PDB entry 7MLJ | X-ray diffraction, 3.75 A resolution | chains A and B of the 9 polymer chains in the assembly

== Chain A (and B) ==
Name: DNA-directed RNA polymerase subunit alpha
Source organism: Thermus thermophilus (strain HB8 / ATCC 27634 / DSM 579)
Notes: EC 2.7.7.6; chain B of this document is another copy of the same molecule, construct and numbering; everything in this record applies to it too
Reference sequence: Q5SHR6 (RPOA_THET8); residue numbers follow UniProt; this construct covers 1-315
Chain sequence (315 residues; row label = number of the first residue in the row):
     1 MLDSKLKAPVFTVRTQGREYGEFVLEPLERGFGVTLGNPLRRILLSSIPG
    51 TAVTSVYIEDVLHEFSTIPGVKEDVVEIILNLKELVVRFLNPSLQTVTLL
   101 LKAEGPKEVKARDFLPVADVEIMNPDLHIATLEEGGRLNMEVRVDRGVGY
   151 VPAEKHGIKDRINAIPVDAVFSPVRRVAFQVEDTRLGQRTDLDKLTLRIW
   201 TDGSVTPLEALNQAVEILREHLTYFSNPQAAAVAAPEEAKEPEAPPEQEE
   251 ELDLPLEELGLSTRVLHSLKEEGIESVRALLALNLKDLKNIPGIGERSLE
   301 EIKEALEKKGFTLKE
Unresolved in the structure: 1-3, 230-315 (chain B: 1-6, 229-315)

== Chain A / chain B interface ==
Contacting residue pairs (49):
  Ala8(A) - Tyr224(B)  hydrophobic
  Pro9(A) - Tyr224(B)
  Phe11(A) - Tyr224(B)
  Phe11(A) - Phe225(B)
  Phe11(A) - Ser226(B)
  Phe11(A) - Asn227(B)
  Phe11(A) - Pro228(B)
  Leu25(A) - Tyr224(B)
  Leu28(A) - His221(B)
  Gly31(A) - Arg42(B)  hydrogen bond (backbone-side chain)
  Phe32(A) - Ile43(B)  hydrophobic
  Phe32(A) - Ser47(B)
  Phe32(A) - Ile217(B)  hydrophobic
  Phe32(A) - His221(B)
  Val34(A) - Arg42(B)
  Thr35(A) - Pro39(B)
  Thr35(A) - Arg42(B)  hydrogen bond
  Leu36(A) - Leu218(B)  hydrophobic
  Leu36(A) - His221(B)
  Leu36(A) - Leu222(B)  hydrophobic
  Pro39(A) - Thr35(B)
  Pro39(A) - Pro39(B)  hydrophobic
  Leu40(A) - Phe225(B)  hydrophobic
  Arg42(A) - Gly31(B)  hydrogen bond (side chain-backbone)
  Arg42(A) - Val34(B)
  Arg42(A) - Thr35(B)  hydrogen bond
  Ile43(A) - Phe32(B)  hydrophobic
  Ser47(A) - Phe32(B)
  Val215(A) - Leu222(B)
  Ile217(A) - Phe32(B)  hydrophobic
  Leu218(A) - Leu36(B)  hydrophobic
  Leu218(A) - Leu222(B)  hydrophobic
  Arg219(A) - Leu222(B)
  His221(A) - Phe32(B)
  Leu222(A) - Leu218(B)  hydrophobic
  Leu222(A) - Arg219(B)
  Leu222(A) - Leu222(B)  hydrophobic
  Tyr224(A) - Pro9(B)
  Tyr224(A) - Phe11(B)
  Phe225(A) - Phe11(B)  hydrophobic
  Phe225(A) - Leu25(B)  hydrophobic
  Phe225(A) - Leu36(B)  hydrophobic
  Phe225(A) - Leu40(B)  hydrophobic
  Asn227(A) - Phe11(B)
  Pro228(A) - Phe11(B)
  Pro228(A) - Val13(B)  hydrophobic
  Gln229(A) - Phe11(B)  hydrogen bond (backbone-backbone)
  Gln229(A) - Thr12(B)
  Gln229(A) - Val13(B)
Other interface residues (no listed pair), chain A (31 interface residues in all): Lys5, Val13, Leu197, Leu211, Asn212
Other interface residues (no listed pair), chain B (30 interface residues in all): Leu28, Ser46, Leu211, Val215, Glu220

== Summary ==
The interface between chain A and chain B involves 31 residues on one side and 30 on the other, with 5
hydrogen bonds. Polar contacts include Gly31(A)-Arg42(B), Thr35(A)-Arg42(B) and Gln229(A)-Phe11(B).
Chain A and chain B are both DNA-directed RNA polymerase subunit alpha (Thermus thermophilus (strain HB8 /
ATCC 27634 / DSM 579)); the structure, Crystal structure of Thermus thermophilus reiterative transcription
complex with 4nt oligo-G RNA, was determined by X-ray diffraction (same publication as 7MLB, 7MLI and 7RDQ).
